Entry 4B9U (X-ray diffraction, 2.10 A resolution); this record covers chains A and B of the 3 polymer chains in the assembly.

== Chain A ==
Molecule: DNA polymerase
Source organism: Geobacillus stearothermophilus
Notes: EC 2.7.7.7
UniProt: E1C9K5 (E1C9K5_GEOSE); residues 297-876 here correspond to UniProt positions 1-580 (UniProt number = residue number - 296)
Amino-acid sequence (619 residues; each row starts with the number of its first residue):
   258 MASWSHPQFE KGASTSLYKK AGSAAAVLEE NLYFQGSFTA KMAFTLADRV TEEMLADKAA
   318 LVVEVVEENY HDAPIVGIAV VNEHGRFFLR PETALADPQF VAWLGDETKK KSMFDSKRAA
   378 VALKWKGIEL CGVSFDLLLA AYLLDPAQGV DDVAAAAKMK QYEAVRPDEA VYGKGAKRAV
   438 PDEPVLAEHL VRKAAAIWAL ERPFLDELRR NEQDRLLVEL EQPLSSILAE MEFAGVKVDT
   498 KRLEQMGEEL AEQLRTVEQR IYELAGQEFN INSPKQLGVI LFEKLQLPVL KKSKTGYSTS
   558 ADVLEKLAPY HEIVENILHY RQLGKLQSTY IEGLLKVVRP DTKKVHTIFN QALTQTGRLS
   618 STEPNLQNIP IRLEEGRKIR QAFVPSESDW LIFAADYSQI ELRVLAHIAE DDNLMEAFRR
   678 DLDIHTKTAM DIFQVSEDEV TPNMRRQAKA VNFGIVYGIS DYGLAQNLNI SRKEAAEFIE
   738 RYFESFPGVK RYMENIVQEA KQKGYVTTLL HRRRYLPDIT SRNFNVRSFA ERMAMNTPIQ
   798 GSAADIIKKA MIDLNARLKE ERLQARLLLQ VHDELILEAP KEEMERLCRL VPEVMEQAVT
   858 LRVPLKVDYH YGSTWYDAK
Disordered / not traced: 258-296
Differences from the reference sequence: expression tag (258-296)
Bound ions: Mg2+: Asp-653, Tyr-654

== Chain B ==
Molecule: 11-nt DNA strand
Sequence (11 nucleotides; numbered 1 to 11; the number before each row is that of its first residue):
     1 GCCTGACTCG A

== Chain A / chain B interface ==
Residue-residue contacts (34):
  Lys-431(A) with DC3(B), salt bridge to the phosphate
  Gly-432(A) with DC2(B), phosphate contact
  Ala-433(A) with DG1(B), phosphate contact; DC2(B), hydrogen bond to the phosphate
  Ser-550(A) with DA6(B), phosphate contact
  Lys-551(A) with DA6(B), hydrogen bond to the phosphate
  Thr-552(A) with DG5(B), hydrogen bond to the phosphate; DA6(B), hydrogen bond to the phosphate
  Ser-555(A) with DC7(B), phosphate contact
  Thr-556(A) with DC7(B), hydrogen bond to the phosphate
  Ser-557(A) with DC7(B), hydrogen bond to the phosphate; DT8(B), phosphate contact
  Ala-558(A) with DT8(B), hydrogen bond to the phosphate
  Arg-578(A) with DC7(B), hydrogen bond to the phosphate; DT8(B), salt bridge to the phosphate
  Lys-582(A) with DT8(B), hydrogen bond to the base; DC9(B), sugar contact
  Tyr-587(A) with DC9(B), sugar contact
  Arg-615(A) with DA11(B), base contact
  Gln-624(A) with DG10(B), sugar contact
  Asn-625(A) with DC9(B), hydrogen bond to the base; DG10(B), sugar contact
  Ile-626(A) with DG10(B), sugar contact
  Pro-627(A) with DC9(B), phosphate contact; DG10(B), phosphate contact
  Ile-628(A) with DG10(B), hydrogen bond to the phosphate; DA11(B), phosphate contact
  Arg-629(A) with DG10(B), salt bridge to the phosphate; DA11(B), salt bridge to the phosphate
  Phe-710(A) with DA11(B), base contact
  Tyr-714(A) with DA11(B), hydrogen bond to the base
  Val-828(A) with DA11(B), phosphate contact
  His-829(A) with DA11(B), phosphate contact
  Asp-830(A) with DA11(B), hydrogen bond to the phosphate
Interface residues without a listed pair, chain A (28 interface residues in all): Pro-531, Tyr-554, Arg-637

== Overview ==
28 residues of chain A face 10 of chain B across their interface, with 13 hydrogen bonds and 4 salt bridges.
Polar contacts include Lys-582(A)/DT8(B), Asn-625(A)/DC9(B) and Tyr-714(A)/DA11(B). The Mg2+ site is built by
Asp-653(A) and Tyr-654(A).
Here chain A is DNA polymerase (Geobacillus stearothermophilus) and chain B is an 11-nt DNA strand. Entry 4B9U
(Structure of the high fidelity DNA polymerase I with an oxidative formamidopyrimidine-dG DNA lesion -dA
basepair ...) was determined by X-ray diffraction, deposited together with 4B9L, 4B9M, 4B9N, 4B9S, 4B9T and
4B9V.
